PDB entry 7JPW | electron microscopy, 3.20 A resolution | chains A and F of the 3 polymer chains in the assembly

== Chain A ==
Molecule: Voltage-dependent L-type calcium channel subunit alpha-1S
From: Oryctolagus cuniculus
UniProt: P07293 (CAC1S_RABIT); residues 1-1873 here = UniProt positions 1-1873
Amino-acid sequence (1873 residues; each row starts with the number of its first residue):
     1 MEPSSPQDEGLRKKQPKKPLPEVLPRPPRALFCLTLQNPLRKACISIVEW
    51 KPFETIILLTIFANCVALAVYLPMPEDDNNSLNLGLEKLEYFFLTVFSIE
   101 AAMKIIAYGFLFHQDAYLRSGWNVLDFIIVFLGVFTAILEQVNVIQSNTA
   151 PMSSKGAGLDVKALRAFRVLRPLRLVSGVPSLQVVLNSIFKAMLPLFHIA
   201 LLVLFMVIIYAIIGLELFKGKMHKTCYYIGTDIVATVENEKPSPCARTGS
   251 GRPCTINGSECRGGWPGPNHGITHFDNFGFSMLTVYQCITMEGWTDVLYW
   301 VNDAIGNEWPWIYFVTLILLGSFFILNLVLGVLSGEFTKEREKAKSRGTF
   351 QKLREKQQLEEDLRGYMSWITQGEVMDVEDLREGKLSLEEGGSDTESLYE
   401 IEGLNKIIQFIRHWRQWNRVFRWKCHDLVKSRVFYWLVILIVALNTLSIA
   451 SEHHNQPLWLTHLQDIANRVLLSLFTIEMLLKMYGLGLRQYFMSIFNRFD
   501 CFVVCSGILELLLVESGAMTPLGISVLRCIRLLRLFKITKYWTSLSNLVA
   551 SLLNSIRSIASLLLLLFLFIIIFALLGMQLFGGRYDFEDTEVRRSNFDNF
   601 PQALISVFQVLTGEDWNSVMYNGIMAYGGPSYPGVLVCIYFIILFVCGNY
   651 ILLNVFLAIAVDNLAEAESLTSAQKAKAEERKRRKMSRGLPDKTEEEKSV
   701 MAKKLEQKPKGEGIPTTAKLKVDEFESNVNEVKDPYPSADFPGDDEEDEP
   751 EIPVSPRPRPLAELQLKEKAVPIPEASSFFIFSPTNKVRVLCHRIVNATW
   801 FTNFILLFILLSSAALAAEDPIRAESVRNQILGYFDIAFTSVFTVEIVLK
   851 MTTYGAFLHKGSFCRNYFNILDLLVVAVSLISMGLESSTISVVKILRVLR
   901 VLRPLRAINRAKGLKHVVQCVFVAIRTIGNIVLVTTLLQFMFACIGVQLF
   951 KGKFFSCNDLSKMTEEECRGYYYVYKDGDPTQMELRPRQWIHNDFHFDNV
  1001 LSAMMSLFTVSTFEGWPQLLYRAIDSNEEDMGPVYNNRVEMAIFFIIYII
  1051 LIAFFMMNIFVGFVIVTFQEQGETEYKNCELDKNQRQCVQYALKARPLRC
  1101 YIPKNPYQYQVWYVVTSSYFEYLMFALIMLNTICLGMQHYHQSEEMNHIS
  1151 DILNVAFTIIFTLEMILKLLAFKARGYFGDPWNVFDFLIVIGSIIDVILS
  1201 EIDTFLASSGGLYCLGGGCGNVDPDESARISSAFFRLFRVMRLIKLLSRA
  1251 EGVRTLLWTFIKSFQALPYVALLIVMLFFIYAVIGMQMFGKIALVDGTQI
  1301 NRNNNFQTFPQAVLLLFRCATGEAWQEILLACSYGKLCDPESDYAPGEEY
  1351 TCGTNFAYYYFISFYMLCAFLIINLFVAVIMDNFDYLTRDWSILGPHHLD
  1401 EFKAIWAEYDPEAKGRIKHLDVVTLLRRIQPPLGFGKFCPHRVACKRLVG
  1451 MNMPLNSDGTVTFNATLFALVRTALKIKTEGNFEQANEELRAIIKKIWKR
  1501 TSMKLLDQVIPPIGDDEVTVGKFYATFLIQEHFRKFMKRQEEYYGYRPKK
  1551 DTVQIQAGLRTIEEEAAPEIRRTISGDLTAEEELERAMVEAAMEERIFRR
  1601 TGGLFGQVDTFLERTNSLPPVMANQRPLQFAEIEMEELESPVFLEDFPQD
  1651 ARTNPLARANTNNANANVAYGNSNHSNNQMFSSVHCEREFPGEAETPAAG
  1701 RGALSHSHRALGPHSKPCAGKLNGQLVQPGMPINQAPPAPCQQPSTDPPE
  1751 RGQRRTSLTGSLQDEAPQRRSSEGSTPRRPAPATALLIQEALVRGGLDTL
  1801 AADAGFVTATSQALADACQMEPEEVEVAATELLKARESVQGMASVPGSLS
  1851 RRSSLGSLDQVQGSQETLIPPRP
Not modelled in the structure: 1-36, 145-160, 348-432, 674-795, 856-866, 884-891, 1073-1081, 1142-1147, 1207-1231, 1422, 1435-1873
Swiss-Prot annotation at these positions:
  - region: Gln357 to Glu374 (Binding to the beta subunit), Glu747 to Pro760 (Interaction with STAC, STAC2 and STAC3 (via SH3 domains)), Lys1522 to Glu1542 (Interaction with calmodulin)
  - motif: Thr290 to Gly293 (Selectivity filter of repeat I), Thr612 to Asp615 (Selectivity filter of repeat II), Thr1012 to Gly1015 (Selectivity filter of repeat III), Thr1321 to Ala1324 (Selectivity filter of repeat IV)
  - binding site (Ca(2+)): Glu292, Glu614, Glu1014
  - site: Phe1690, Pro1691 (Cleavage)
  - modified residue: Ser393 (Phosphoserine), Ser397 (Phosphoserine), Ser687 (Phosphoserine), Ser1575 (Phosphoserine), Thr1579 (Phosphothreonine), Ser1617 (Phosphoserine)
  - glycosylation (N-linked (GlcNAc...) asparagine): Asn79, Asn257
  - mutagenesis: Ile752 to Pro753 (Loss of interaction with STAC2 and STAC3 and strongly decreased channel activity; when associated with A-757), Pro756 to Pro758 (Loss of interaction with STAC3), Arg757 (R757A: Loss of interaction with STAC2 and STAC3 and strongly decreased channel activity; when associated with 752-AA-753), Arg1086 (R1086H: Shifts the threshold potential to more negative values and lowers the concentration threshold for channel activation by caffeine)
Disulfide bonds: Cys226-Cys254, Cys245-Cys261, Cys957-Cys968, Cys1338-Cys1352
Bound ions: Ca2+: Glu292, Glu614, Glu1014
Ligand contacts:
  - 1,2-Distearoyl-sn-glycerophosphoethanolamine (3PE), molecule 1: Phe62, Cys65, Val66, Ala69, Val70, Leu175, Phe567, Leu568, Ile571, Asn599, Phe600, Pro601, Leu604, Ile1046
  - 1,2-Distearoyl-sn-glycerophosphoethanolamine (3PE), molecule 2: Ala163, Ala166, Phe167, Val169, Leu170, Ile572, Phe573, Leu576, Leu580, Arg584, Tyr627, Gly628, Pro633, Leu636, Val637, Ile639, Tyr640, Ile643
  - 1,2-Distearoyl-sn-glycerophosphoethanolamine (3PE), molecule 3: Phe197, Leu204, Phe205, Ile208, Asn277, Phe278, Gly279, Met282, Met1129, Thr1132, Ile1133, Gly1136, Met1137, His1139
  - 1,2-Distearoyl-sn-glycerophosphoethanolamine (3PE), molecule 4: Ala200, Val203, Asn277, Gly279, Phe280, Met282, Leu283, Tyr286, Pro630, Ser631, Tyr632, Val635, Leu636, Cys638, Ile639, Ile642, Ile643, Val646, Cys647
  - 1,2-Distearoyl-sn-glycerophosphoethanolamine (3PE), molecule 5: Asn307, Glu308, Trp311, Val315, Leu319, Phe323, Phe1264, Ile1274, Val1275, Phe1278, Thr1308, Phe1309, Pro1310, Gln1311, Val1313, Leu1314, Phe1317, Leu1375
  - 1,2-Distearoyl-sn-glycerophosphoethanolamine (3PE), molecule 6: Leu522, Val526, Cys529, Ile530, Leu533, Met941, Phe942, Ile945, Leu949, Glu1040, Met1041, Ile1043, Phe1044, Ile1047, Leu1051
  - 1,2-Distearoyl-sn-glycerophosphoethanolamine (3PE), molecule 7: Phe567, Ile570, Pro601, Leu604, Phe608, Val1039, Glu1040, Ile1043, Ile1046
  - 1,2-Distearoyl-sn-glycerophosphoethanolamine (3PE), molecule 8: Gln939, His996, Leu1001, Ser1002, Met1004, Met1005, Phe1008, Tyr1358, Tyr1359, Ile1362, Ser1363, Met1366, Leu1367, Phe1370
  - 1,2-Distearoyl-sn-glycerophosphoethanolamine (3PE), molecule 9: Pro1181, Trp1182, Phe1185, Arg1254, Leu1257, Trp1258, Ile1261, Asp1400
  - 1,2-diacyl-sn-glycero-3-phosphocholine (PC1): Leu202, Met206, Ile209, Tyr210, Ile213, Leu217, Phe218, Ile305, Trp309, Pro310, Ile312, Tyr313, Thr316, Leu320, Ala1233, Phe1234, Met1241, Ile1244
  - VFY (methyl (4R)-2,6-dimethyl-5-nitro-4-[2-(trifluoromethyl)phenyl]-1,4-dihydropyridine-3-carboxylate): Val932, Thr935, Thr936, Gln939, Phe1008, Ser1011, Thr1012, Tyr1048, Ile1052, Met1056, Met1057, Phe1060, Tyr1365, Met1366, Ala1369, Phe1370
Reported in the primary citation:
  - binding site for VFY: Val932, Thr935, Gln939, Tyr1048, Phe1060, Met1366
  - mutagenesis - Y1048A (1,000-fold), Y1048F: decreased binding to DHP (citing earlier work)

== Chain F ==
Molecule: Voltage-dependent calcium channel subunit alpha-2/delta-1
From: Oryctolagus cuniculus
UniProt: P13806 (CA2D1_RABIT); aligned to UniProt positions 1-1105 over residues -1 to 1106 (the alignment contains insertions or deletions, so no single offset holds)
Amino-acid sequence (1105 residues; numbered -1 to 1106; 3 numbers in that range are skipped by the numbering (no residue carries them; nothing is unmodelled there); the number before each row is that of its first residue; numbers below 1 keep their minus sign (Met-1 is residue -1)):
    -1 MAAGRPLAWTLTLWQAWLILIGPSSEEPFPSAVTIKSWVDKMQEDLVTLA
    49 KTASGVHQLVDIYEKYQDLYTVEPNNARQLVEIAARDIEKLLSNRSKALV
    99 RLALEAEKVQAAHQWREDFASNE
   124 VVYYNAKDDLDPEKNDSEPGSQRIKPVFIDDANFRRQVSYQHAAVHIPTD
   174 IYEGSTIVLNELNWTSALDDVFKKNREEDPSLLWQVFGSATGLARYYPAS
   224 PWVDNSRTPNKIDLYDVRRRPWYIQGAASPKDMLILVDVSGSVSGLTLKL
   274 IRTSVSEMLETLSDDDFVNVASFNSNAQDVSCFQHLVQANVRNKKVLKDA
   324 VNNITAKGITDYKKGFSFAFEQLLNYNVSRANCNKIIMLFTDGGEERAQE
   374 IFAKYNKDKKVRVFTFSVGQHNYDRGPIQWMACENKGYYYEIPSIGAIRI
   424 NTQEYLDVLGRPMVLAGDKAKQVQWTNVYLDALELGLVITGTLPVFNITG
   474 QFENKTNLKNQLILGVMGVDVSLEDIKRLTPRFTLCPNGYYFAIDPNGYV
   524 LLHPNLQPKPIGVGIPTINLRKRRPNVQNPKSQEPVTLDFLDAELENDIK
   574 VEIRNKMIDGESGEKTFRTLVKSQDERYIDKGNRTYTWTPVNGTDY
   621 SLALVLPTYSFYYIKAKIEETITQARYSETLKPDNFEESGYTFLAPRDYC
   671 SDLKPSDNNTEFLLNFNEFIDRKTPNNPSCNTDLINRVLLDAGFTNELVQ
   721 NYWSKQKNIKGVKARFVVTDGGITRVYPKEAGENWQENPETYEDSFYKRS
   771 LDNDNYVFTAPYFNKSGPGAYESGIMVSKAVEIYIQGKLLKPAVVGIKID
   821 VNSWIENFTKTSIRDPCAGPVCDCKRNSDVMDCVILDDGGFLLMANHDDY
   871 TNQIGRFFGEIDPSLMRHLVNISVYAFNKSYDYQSVCEPGAAPKQGAGHR
   921 SAYVPSIADILQIGWWATAAAWSILQQFLLSLTFPRLLEAADMEDDDFTA
   971 SMSKQSCITEQTQYFFDNDSKSFSGVLDCGNCSRIFHVEKLMNTNLIFIM
  1021 VESKGTCPCDTRLLIQAEQTSDGPDPCDMVKQPRYRKGPDVCFDNNVLED
  1071 YTDCGGVSGLNPSLWSIIGIQFVLLWLVSGSRHCLL
Not modelled in the structure: -1 to 26, 831-842, 913-972, 1075-1106
Swiss-Prot annotation at these positions:
  - motif: Asp261 to Ser265 (MIDAS-like motif)
  - binding site (a divalent metal cation): Asp261, Ser263, Ser265
  - modified residue: Ser119 (Phosphoserine)
  - glycosylation (N-linked (GlcNAc...) asparagine): Asn92, Asn138, Asn186, Asn326, Asn350, Asn615
Disulfide bonds: Cys305-Cys1047, Cys356-Cys1062, Cys406-Cys1074, Cys670-Cys700, Cys844-Cys853, Cys907-Cys977, Cys999-Cys1029, Cys1002-Cys1027

== Chain A / chain F interface ==
Pairs across the interface (66):
  Met74(A) with Ser265(F)
  Pro75(A) with Gly264(F); Ser265(F); Ser267(F); Tyr396(F)
  Glu76(A) with Gly264(F); Ser267(F); Ala329(F); Lys330(F); Gly331(F)
  Asp77(A) with Gly331(F); Ile332(F)
  Asp78(A) with Ser263(F), hydrogen bond; Gly264(F); Ser265(F), hydrogen bond (side chain-backbone); Gly331(F); Ile332(F); Thr333(F), hydrogen bond
  Asn80(A) with Glu368(F)
  Ser81(A) with Glu368(F), hydrogen bond (backbone-side chain)
  Tyr228(A) with Arg547(F)
  Gly230(A) with Arg544(F)
  Thr231(A) with Arg544(F)
  Asp232(A) with Arg544(F), salt bridge
  Ile233(A) with Lys545(F); Arg547(F)
  Arg262(A) with Arg544(F)
  Asp586(A) with Ser267(F), hydrogen bond; Gly268(F)
  Phe587(A) with Gly268(F); Leu269(F)
  Glu588(A) with Gly268(F); Lys272(F); Arg275(F), salt bridge
  Asp589(A) with Leu269(F)
  Thr590(A) with Leu269(F)
  Arg969(A) with Tyr175(F)
  Gly970(A) with Tyr175(F)
  Tyr971(A) with Asp173(F)
  Tyr973(A) with Thr172(F); Asp173(F); Ile235(F), hydrophobic; Asp236(F), hydrogen bond (side chain-backbone)
  Tyr975(A) with Ile418(F), hydrophobic
  Asp977(A) with Arg547(F), salt bridge
  Gly978(A) with Lys272(F), hydrogen bond (backbone-side chain)
  Pro980(A) with Thr276(F); Ile418(F), hydrophobic
  Thr981(A) with Asn552(F)
  Gln982(A) with Lys545(F), hydrogen bond (side chain-backbone); Arg547(F); Val550(F); Asn552(F)
  Met983(A) with Ile235(F), hydrophobic; Leu237(F), hydrophobic; Val550(F), hydrogen bond (backbone-backbone); Gln551(F); Pro553(F)
  Glu984(A) with Arg230(F)
  Leu985(A) with Thr172(F); Ser229(F); Arg230(F)
  Arg988(A) with Asp173(F), hydrogen bond (side chain-backbone)
  Tyr1035(A) with Gln393(F); Asn395(F)
  Asn1036(A) with Asn395(F)
Also at the interface, not in a pair above, chain A (38 interface residues in all): Asn79, Val234, Tyr972, Lys976
Also at the interface, not in a pair above, chain F (40 interface residues in all): Leu271, His394, Gly419, Leu543, Arg546, Pro548

== Summary ==
38 residues of chain A face 40 of chain F across their interface, with 10 hydrogen bonds and 3 salt bridges.
Among the polar pairs are Asp232(A)-Arg544(F), Glu588(A)-Arg275(F) and Asp977(A)-Arg547(F). From the paper: a
binding site for VFY at Val932(A), Thr935(A) and Gln939(A) among others; Y1048A and Y1048F of chain A reduce
binding to DHP.
Chain A is Voltage-dependent L-type calcium channel subunit alpha-1S and chain F is Voltage-dependent calcium
channel subunit alpha-2/delta-1, both from Oryctolagus cuniculus; the structure, Rabbit Cav1.1 in the presence
of 100 micromolar (R)-(+)-Bay K8644 in nanodiscs at 3.2 Angstrom resolution, was determined by electron
microscopy together with 7JPK, 7JPL, 7JPV and 7JPX from the same study.
